PDB entry 6UZH | electron microscopy, 3.30 A resolution | chains F and G of the 7 polymer chains in the assembly

[Chain F (and G)]
Molecule: Small-conductance mechanosensitive channel
Organism: Escherichia coli
Notes: chain G of this document is another copy of the same molecule, construct and numbering; everything in this record applies to it too
Reference sequence: S1GZQ2 (S1GZQ2_ECOLX); numbering as in UniProt (aligned over 1-286)
Chain sequence (306 residues; row label = number of the first residue in the row; numbers below 1 keep their minus sign (Met-19 is residue -19)):
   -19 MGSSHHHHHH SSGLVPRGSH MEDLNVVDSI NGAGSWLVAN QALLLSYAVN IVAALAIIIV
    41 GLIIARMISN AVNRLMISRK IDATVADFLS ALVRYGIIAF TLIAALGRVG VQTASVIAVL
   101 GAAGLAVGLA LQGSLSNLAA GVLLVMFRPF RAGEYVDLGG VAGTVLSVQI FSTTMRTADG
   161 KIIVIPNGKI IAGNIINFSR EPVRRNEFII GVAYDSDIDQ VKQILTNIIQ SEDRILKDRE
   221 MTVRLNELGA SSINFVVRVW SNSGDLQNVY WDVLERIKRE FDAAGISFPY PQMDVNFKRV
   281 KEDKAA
Unresolved in the structure: -19 to 26, 281-286
Construct notes: expression tag (-19 to 0)

[Interface between chain F and chain G]
Contacting residue pairs - 111 pairs, chain F then chain G:
  Ile37(F) with Val91(G), hydrophobic
  Phe80(F) with Val96(G), hydrophobic; Val99(G), hydrophobic
  Ile83(F) with Ser95(G)
  Ala84(F) with Val91(G), hydrophobic; Gln92(G)
  Arg88(F) with Gly90(G), hydrogen bond (side chain-backbone)
  Ile97(F) with Ala94(G); Ser95(G); Ala98(G), hydrophobic
  Leu100(F) with Val99(G), hydrophobic
  Gly101(F) with Ala98(G); Ala102(G)
  Gly104(F) with Ala102(G)
  Leu105(F) with Ala102(G); Leu105(G), hydrophobic
  Gly108(F) with Ala106(G)
  Gln112(F) with Ala106(G); Leu109(G); Ala110(G)
  Leu115(F) with Ala110(G)
  Ser116(F) with Ala110(G)
  Leu118(F) with Phe68(G), hydrophobic
  Ala119(F) with Leu111(G), hydrophobic
  Leu123(F) with Ser114(G); Phe151(G), hydrophobic
  Val125(F) with Asp62(G); Val65(G), hydrophobic
  Met126(F) with Lys60(G)
  Phe127(F) with Ile150(G), hydrophobic; Phe151(G), hydrophobic
  Ile171(F) with Asn117(G); Pro166(G)
  Ala172(F) with Lys169(G)
  Gly173(F) with Pro166(G)
  Asn174(F) with Val141(G); Ile163(G); Ile165(G); Lys169(G), hydrogen bond
  Ile175(F) with Ile162(G); Ile163(G); Val164(G), hydrogen bond (backbone-backbone)
  Ile176(F) with Lys161(G); Ile162(G); Ile163(G), hydrophobic
  Asn177(F) with Ile162(G), hydrogen bond (backbone-backbone)
  Phe178(F) with Lys161(G)
  Arg180(F) with Thr154(G); Val164(G)
  Glu181(F) with Arg156(G); Gly160(G); Ile162(G)
  Arg184(F) with Asp159(G); Gly160(G); Lys161(G)
  Arg185(F) with Ala158(G), hydrogen bond (side chain-backbone); Asp159(G), hydrogen bond (backbone-backbone)
  Tyr194(F) with Lys258(G), hydrogen bond (backbone-side chain); Phe268(G); Tyr270(G), hydrophobic
  Ile198(F) with Lys258(G)
  Asp199(F) with Arg259(G), salt bridge
  Lys202(F) with Glu255(G), salt bridge
  Thr222(F) with Trp251(G)
  Arg224(F) with Trp251(G); Asp252(G), salt bridge
  Leu225(F) with Trp251(G); Leu254(G); Glu255(G)
  Asn226(F) with Tyr250(G); Trp251(G); Leu254(G)
  Glu227(F) with Leu254(G)
  Leu228(F) with Leu254(G), hydrophobic; Phe268(G), hydrophobic
  Ala230(F) with Pro269(G); Tyr270(G); Pro271(G)
  Ser231(F) with Tyr270(G)
  Ile233(F) with Lys258(G)
  Val236(F) with Trp251(G), hydrophobic
  Arg238(F) with Gln247(G); Trp251(G)
  Trp240(F) with Ala158(G); Gly160(G)
  Gln272(F) with Tyr270(G); Pro271(G)
  Met273(F) with Pro271(G); Met273(G), hydrophobic
  Asp274(F) with Tyr270(G); Pro271(G), hydrogen bond (backbone-backbone); Gln272(G), hydrogen bond; Met273(G), hydrogen bond (backbone-backbone)
  Val275(F) with Met273(G); Val275(G), hydrophobic
  Asn276(F) with Gln272(G); Met273(G), hydrogen bond (backbone-backbone); Asp274(G); Val275(G), hydrogen bond (backbone-backbone)
  Phe277(F) with Val275(G); Phe277(G), hydrophobic
  Lys278(F) with Asp274(G); Val275(G), hydrogen bond (backbone-backbone); Asn276(G); Phe277(G)
  Arg279(F) with Asn276(G); Phe277(G); Arg279(G)
  Val280(F) with Phe277(G); Lys278(G); Arg279(G)
Interface residues without a listed pair, chain F (62 interface residues in all): Arg59, Leu109, Leu111, Ala120, Val183
Interface residues without a listed pair, chain G (58 interface residues in all): Asn248, Ile257, Asp262

[Overview]
Chain F and chain G form an interface of 62 and 58 residues respectively, with 13 hydrogen bonds and 3 salt
bridges. Polar contacts include Asp199(F)-Arg259(G), Lys202(F)-Glu255(G) and Arg224(F)-Asp252(G).
Chain F and chain G are both Small-conductance mechanosensitive channel (Escherichia coli); the structure,
Cryo-EM structure of mechanosensitive channel MscS reconstituted into peptidiscs, was determined by electron
microscopy, deposited together with 6UZ2 and 6UZL.
